6MSU - chains A and B of the 3 polymer chains in the assembly; structure by X-ray diffraction, 3.11 A resolution.

== Chain A ==
Protein: Integrin alpha-V
Organism: Homo sapiens
UniProtKB: P06756 (ITAV_HUMAN); residues 1-967 here correspond to UniProt positions 31-997 (UniProt number = residue number + 30)
Amino-acid sequence (967 residues; each row starts with the number of its first residue):
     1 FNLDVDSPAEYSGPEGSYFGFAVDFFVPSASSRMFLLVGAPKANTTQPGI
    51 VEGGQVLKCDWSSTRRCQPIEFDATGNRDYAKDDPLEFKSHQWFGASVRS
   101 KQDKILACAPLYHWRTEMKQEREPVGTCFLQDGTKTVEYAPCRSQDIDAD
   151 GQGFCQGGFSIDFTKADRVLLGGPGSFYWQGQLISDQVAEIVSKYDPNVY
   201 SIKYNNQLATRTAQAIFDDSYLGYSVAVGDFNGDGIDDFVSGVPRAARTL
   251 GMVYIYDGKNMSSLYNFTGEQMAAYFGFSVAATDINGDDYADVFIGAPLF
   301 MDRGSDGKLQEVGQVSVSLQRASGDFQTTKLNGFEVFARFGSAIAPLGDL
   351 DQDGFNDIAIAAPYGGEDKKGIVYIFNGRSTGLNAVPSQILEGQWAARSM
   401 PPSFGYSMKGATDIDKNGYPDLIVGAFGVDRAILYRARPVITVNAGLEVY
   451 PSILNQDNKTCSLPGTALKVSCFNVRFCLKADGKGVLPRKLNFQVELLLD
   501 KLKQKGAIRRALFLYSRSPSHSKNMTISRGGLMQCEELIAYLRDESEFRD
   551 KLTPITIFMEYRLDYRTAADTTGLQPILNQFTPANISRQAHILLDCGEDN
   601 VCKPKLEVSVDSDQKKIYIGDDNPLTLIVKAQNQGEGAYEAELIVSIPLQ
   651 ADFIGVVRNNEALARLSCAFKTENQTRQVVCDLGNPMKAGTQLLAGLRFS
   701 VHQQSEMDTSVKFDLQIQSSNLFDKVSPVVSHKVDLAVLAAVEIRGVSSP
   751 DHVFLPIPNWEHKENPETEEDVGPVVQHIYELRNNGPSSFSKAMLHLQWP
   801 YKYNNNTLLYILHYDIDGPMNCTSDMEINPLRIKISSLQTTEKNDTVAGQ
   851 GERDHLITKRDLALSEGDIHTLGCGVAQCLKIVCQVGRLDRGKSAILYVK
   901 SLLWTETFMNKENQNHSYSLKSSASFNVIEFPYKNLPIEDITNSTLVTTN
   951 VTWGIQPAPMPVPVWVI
Not modelled in the structure: 836-867, 957-967
Disulfides: C59-C67, C108-C128, C142-C155, C461-C472, C478-C535, C596-C602, C668-C681, C822-C884, C874-C879
Covalently attached groups: N-acetylglucosamine (NAG) linked to N44, N260, N524, N585, N674, N821, N943, N950; glycan linked to N266, N458
Bound ions: Mn2+ site 1: D230, N232, D234, I236, D238; Mn2+ site 2: N286, D288, Y290, D292; Mn2+ site 3: D349, D351, D353, F355, D357; Mn2+ site 4: D415, N417, Y419, D421; Mn2+ site 5: C596, D599, V601, E636

== Chain B ==
Protein: Integrin beta-3
Organism: Homo sapiens
UniProtKB: P05106 (ITB3_HUMAN); residues 1-695 here correspond to UniProt positions 27-721 (UniProt number = residue number + 26)
Amino-acid sequence (695 residues; row label = number of the first residue in the row):
     1 GPNICTTRGVSSCQQCLAVSPMCAWCSDEALPLGSPRCDLKENLLKDNCA
    51 PESIEFPVSEARVLEDRPLSDKGSGDSSQVTQVSPQRIALRLRPDDSKNF
   101 SIQVRQVEDYPVDIYYLMDLSYSMKDDLWSIQNLGTKLATQMRKLTSNLR
   151 IGFGAFVDKPVSPYMYISPPEALENPCYDMKTTCLPMFGYKHVLTLTDQV
   201 TRFNEEVKKQSVSRNRDAPEGGFDAIMQATVCDEKIGWRNDASHLLVFTT
   251 DAKTHIALDGRLAGIVQPNDGQCHVGSDNHYSASTTMDYPSLGLMTEKLS
   301 QKNINLIFAVTENVVNLYQNYSELIPGTTVGVLSMDSSNVLQLIVDAYGK
   351 IRSKVELEVRDLPEELSLSFNATCLNNEVIPGLKSCMGLKIGDTVSFSIE
   401 AKVRGCPQEKEKSFTIKPVGFKDSLIVQVTFDCDCACQAQAEPNSHRCNN
   451 GNGTFECGVCRCGPGWLGSQCECSEEDYRPSQQDECSPREGQPVCSQRGE
   501 CLCGQCVCHSSDFGKITGKYCECDDFSCVRYKGEMCSGHGQCSCGDCLCD
   551 SDWTGYYCNCTTRTDTCMSSNGLLCSGRGKCECGSCVCIQPGSYGDTCEK
   601 CPTCPDACTFKKECVECKKFDRGALHDENTCNRYCRDEIESVKELKDTGK
   651 DAVNCTYKNEDDCVVRFQYYEDSSGKSILYVVEEPECPKGPDILV
Not modelled in the structure: 691-695
Disulfides: C5-C23, C13-C435, C16-C38, C26-C49, C177-C184, C232-C273, C374-C386, C406-C433, C437-C457, C448-C460, C462-C471, C486-C501, C495-C506, C508-C521, C523-C544, C528-C542, C536-C547, C549-C558, C560-C583, C567-C581, C575-C586, C588-C598, C601-C604, C608-C655, C614-C635, C617-C631, C663-C687
Covalently attached groups: N-acetylglucosamine (NAG) linked to N99, N320, N371; glycan linked to N559
Bound ions: Mn2+ site 1: S121, S123, E220 (shared with 1 residue of chain C); Mn2+ site 2: S123, D126, D127, D251; Mn2+ site 3: D158, N215, D217, P219, E220
Curated features (UniProtKB/Swiss-Prot):
  - region: C177 to C184 (Involved in CX3CL1-, NRG1-, FGF1- and IGF1-binding), Q267 to M287 (CX3CL1-binding)
  - binding site (Mg(2+)): S121, S123, E220
  - binding site (Ca(2+)): S123, D126, D127, D158, N215, D217, P219, E220, D251, M335
  - glycosylation (N-linked (GlcNAc...) asparagine): N99, N320, N371, N452, N559, N654
From the paper describing this entry:
  - mutagenesis - M180A/R214G (111+/-19%): unchanged binding to Engineered EETI-II 2.5F (from molecular simulation)

== How chain A and chain B interact ==
Residue-residue contacts (111):
  Y18(A) - V266(B)  hydrophobic
  F21(A) - R261(B)
  F21(A) - V266(B)  hydrophobic
  W93(A) - G264(B)
  L111(A) - L262(B)
  H113(A) - S162(B)  hydrogen bond
  Q120(A) - P169(B)
  E121(A) - S168(B)
  E121(A) - R216(B)  salt bridge
  R122(A) - I167(B)
  F154(A) - P163(B)  hydrophobic
  F154(A) - R216(B)
  Q156(A) - P163(B)
  Q156(A) - L262(B)  hydrogen bond (side chain-backbone)
  F159(A) - R261(B)
  F159(A) - L262(B)  hydrophobic
  W179(A) - P163(B)
  W179(A) - R216(B)
  W179(A) - D217(B)
  W179(A) - L262(B)
  D218(A) - K253(B)  hydrogen bond (backbone-side chain)
  D219(A) - D217(B)
  D219(A) - A218(B)
  D219(A) - P219(B)
  D219(A) - K253(B)  salt bridge
  Y221(A) - H255(B)
  Y221(A) - D259(B)
  Y221(A) - L262(B)
  Y224(A) - L258(B)  hydrogen bond (side chain-backbone)
  Y224(A) - R261(B)
  Y224(A) - L262(B)  hydrophobic
  R245(A) - P219(B)
  R245(A) - K253(B)
  R245(A) - T254(B)  hydrogen bond (side chain-backbone)
  R245(A) - H255(B)
  R245(A) - I256(B)
  R245(A) - D259(B)  salt bridge
  T249(A) - I256(B)
  T249(A) - Y321(B)  hydrogen bond
  M272(A) - L317(B)  hydrophobic
  M272(A) - N320(B)
  M272(A) - Y321(B)  hydrophobic
  M272(A) - L324(B)
  A273(A) - I256(B)  hydrophobic
  A273(A) - L292(B)  hydrophobic
  Y275(A) - I256(B)  hydrophobic
  Y275(A) - A257(B)
  Y275(A) - L258(B)  hydrogen bond (side chain-backbone)
  Y275(A) - D259(B)  hydrogen bond
  F278(A) - L258(B)  hydrophobic
  F278(A) - R261(B)
  P298(A) - L258(B)  hydrophobic
  L299(A) - A257(B)  hydrophobic
  M301(A) - L292(B)  hydrophobic
  M301(A) - L324(B)
  R303(A) - R563(B)
  R303(A) - D565(B)
  G304(A) - R563(B)
  S305(A) - D552(B)
  S305(A) - R563(B)
  D306(A) - D552(B)  hydrogen bond (backbone-side chain)
  D306(A) - R563(B)
  G307(A) - R563(B)
  G307(A) - D565(B)
  K308(A) - E358(B)
  L309(A) - L324(B)
  E311(A) - S291(B)  hydrogen bond
  F337(A) - G293(B)
  F337(A) - L294(B)
  R339(A) - L258(B)
  R339(A) - P268(B)
  Y364(A) - V266(B)
  Y364(A) - P268(B)  hydrophobic
  M400(A) - V266(B)
  M400(A) - Q267(B)
  P401(A) - P268(B)
  Y406(A) - R261(B)
  Y406(A) - V266(B)
  F427(A) - V266(B)  hydrophobic
  L502(A) - S510(B)
  K505(A) - H509(B)
  K505(A) - S511(B)
  R549(A) - D477(B)  salt bridge
  R549(A) - R479(B)
  R549(A) - P480(B)
  D550(A) - E500(B)
  T553(A) - E500(B)
  I654(A) - R530(B)
  R658(A) - S527(B)  hydrogen bond (side chain-backbone)
  R658(A) - V529(B)
  R658(A) - Y556(B)  hydrogen bond
  R745(A) - P591(B)
  R745(A) - G592(B)
  R745(A) - T603(B)  hydrogen bond
  G746(A) - T603(B)
  V747(A) - P602(B)
  V747(A) - T603(B)
  S749(A) - D606(B)
  H752(A) - T656(B)  hydrogen bond (side chain-backbone)
  F754(A) - T656(B)
  F754(A) - Y657(B)
  F754(A) - K658(B)
  P758(A) - R666(B)
  I779(A) - P602(B)
  E781(A) - Y594(B)  hydrogen bond
  E781(A) - T603(B)  hydrogen bond
  R783(A) - Y594(B)
  S894(A) - Y594(B)  hydrogen bond
  I896(A) - Y594(B)
  I896(A) - P602(B)  hydrophobic
  I955(A) - K689(B)
Interface residues without a listed pair, chain A (70 interface residues in all): P124, P174, R248, Q271, S399, G506, A507, P750, P756, Y898
Interface residues without a listed pair, chain B (69 interface residues in all): P170, D179, A263, E297, P326, V359, E475, L502, C528, Y557, K646, V664, P688

== In short ==
70 residues of chain A and 69 residues of chain B are in contact; the contacts include 17 hydrogen bonds and 4
salt bridges. Among the polar pairs are E121(A)-R216(B), D219(A)-K253(B) and R245(A)-D259(B). From the paper:
M180A/R214G of chain B leave binding to Engineered EETI-II 2.5F unchanged.
Chain A is Integrin alpha-V and chain B is Integrin beta-3, both from Homo sapiens; the structure, Integrin
alphaVBeta3 in complex with EETI-II 2.5F, was determined by X-ray diffraction, deposited together with 6MSL.
